Entry 7KS9 (electron microscopy, 4.75 A resolution (low resolution: residue-level contacts below are approximate; hydrogen-bond / salt-bridge calls are withheld)); this record covers chains H and B of the 5 polymer chains in the assembly.

Chain H:
Name: 910-30 Fab heavy chain
From: Homo sapiens
Notes: antibody fragment or engineered binder
Sequence (221 residues; row label = number of the first residue in the row; note: 2 numbers in that range are skipped by the numbering (no residue carries them; nothing is unmodelled there); a row labelled like 82A-82C holds insertion residues (82A, then the next letters in order)):
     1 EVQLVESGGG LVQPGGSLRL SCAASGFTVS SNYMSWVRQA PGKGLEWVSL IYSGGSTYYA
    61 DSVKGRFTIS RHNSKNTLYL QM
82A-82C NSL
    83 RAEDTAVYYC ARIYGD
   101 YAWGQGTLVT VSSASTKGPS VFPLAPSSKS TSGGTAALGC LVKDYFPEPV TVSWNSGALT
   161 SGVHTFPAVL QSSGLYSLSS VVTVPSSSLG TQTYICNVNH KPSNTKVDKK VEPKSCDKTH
Not modelled in the structure: 112-220
Disulfides: Cys-22/Cys-92

Chain B:
Name: Spike glycoprotein
From: Severe acute respiratory syndrome coronavirus 2
Reference sequence: P0DTC2 (SPIKE_SARS2); residues 1-1208 here = UniProt positions 1-1208
Sequence (1288 residues; row label = number of the first residue in the row):
     1 MFVFLVLLPL VSSQCVNLTT RTQLPPAYTN SFTRGVYYPD KVFRSSVLHS TQDLFLPFFS
    61 NVTWFHAIHV SGTNGTKRFD NPVLPFNDGV YFASTEKSNI IRGWIFGTTL DSKTQSLLIV
   121 NNATNVVIKV CEFQFCNDPF LGVYYHKNNK SWMESEFRVY SSANNCTFEY VSQPFLMDLE
   181 GKQGNFKNLR EFVFKNIDGY FKIYSKHTPI NLVRDLPQGF SALEPLVDLP IGINITRFQT
   241 LLALHRSYLT PGDSSSGWTA GAAAYYVGYL QPRTFLLKYN ENGTITDAVD CALDPLSETK
   301 CTLKSFTVEK GIYQTSNFRV QPTESIVRFP NITNLCPFGE VFNATRFASV YAWNRKRISN
   361 CVADYSVLYN SASFSTFKCY GVSPTKLNDL CFTNVYADSF VIRGDEVRQI APGQTGKIAD
   421 YNYKLPDDFT GCVIAWNSNN LDSKVGGNYN YLYRLFRKSN LKPFERDIST EIYQAGSTPC
   481 NGVEGFNCYF PLQSYGFQPT NGVGYQPYRV VVLSFELLHA PATVCGPKKS TNLVKNKCVN
   541 FNFNGLTGTG VLTESNKKFL PFQQFGRDIA DTTDAVRDPQ TLEILDITPC SFGGVSVITP
   601 GTNTSNQVAV LYQDVNCTEV PVAIHADQLT PTWRVYSTGS NVFQTRAGCL IGAEHVNNSY
   661 ECDIPIGAGI CASYQTQTNS PGSASSVASQ SIIAYTMSLG AENSVAYSNN SIAIPTNFTI
   721 SVTTEILPVS MTKTSVDCTM YICGDSTECS NLLLQYGSFC TQLNRALTGI AVEQDKNTQE
   781 VFAQVKQIYK TPPIKDFGGF NFSQILPDPS KPSKRSFIED LLFNKVTLAD AGFIKQYGDC
   841 LGDIAARDLI CAQKFNGLTV LPPLLTDEMI AQYTSALLAG TITSGWTFGA GAALQIPFAM
   901 QMAYRFNGIG VTQNVLYENQ KLIANQFNSA IGKIQDSLSS TASALGKLQD VVNQNAQALN
   961 TLVKQLSSNF GAISSVLNDI LSRLDPPEAE VQIDRLITGR LQSLQTYVTQ QLIRAAEIRA
  1021 SANLAATKMS ECVLGQSKRV DFCGKGYHLM SFPQSAPHGV VFLHVTYVPA QEKNFTTAPA
  1081 ICHDGKAHFP REGVFVSNGT HWFVTQRNFY EPQIITTDNT FVSGNCDVVI GIVNNTVYDP
  1141 LQPELDSFKE ELDKYFKNHT SPDVDLGDIS GINASVVNIQ KEIDRLNEVA KNLNESLIDL
  1201 QELGKYEQGS GYIPEAPRDG QAYVRKDGEW VLLSTFLGRS LEVLFQGPGH HHHHHHHSAW
  1261 SHPQFEKGGG SGGGGSGGSA WSHPQFEK
Not modelled in the structure: 1-26, 67-80, 141-163, 173-185, 197-199, 212-214, 243-262, 621-640, 677-688, 828-853, 1148-1288
Construct notes: engineered mutation Gly-682 (Arg in P0DTC2), Ser-683 (Arg in P0DTC2), Ser-685 (Arg in P0DTC2), Pro-986 (Lys in P0DTC2), Pro-987 (Val in P0DTC2); expression tag (1209-1288)
Disulfides: Cys-131/Cys-166, Cys-291/Cys-301, Cys-336/Cys-361, Cys-379/Cys-432, Cys-391/Cys-525, Cys-480/Cys-488, Cys-538/Cys-590, Cys-617/Cys-649, Cys-662/Cys-671, Cys-738/Cys-760, Cys-743/Cys-749, Cys-1032/Cys-1043, Cys-1082/Cys-1126
Glycans and other covalent adducts: N-acetylglucosamine (NAG) linked to Asn-61, Asn-122, Asn-165, Asn-234, Asn-282, Asn-331, Asn-343, Asn-603, Asn-616, Asn-657, Asn-709, Asn-717, Asn-801, Asn-1074, Asn-1098, Asn-1134
UniProt features mapped onto this chain:
  - region: Asn-280 to Cys-301 (Putative superantigen), Arg-403 to Asp-405 (Integrin-binding motif), Asn-448 to Phe-456 (Immunodominant HLA epitope recognized by the CD8+), Pro-681, Ala-684 (Putative superantigen), Ser-816 to Tyr-837 (Fusion peptide 1), Lys-835 to Phe-855 (Fusion peptide 2), Asp-1163 to Glu-1202 (Heptad repeat 2)
  - site: Arg-815, Ser-816 (Cleavage)
  - glycosylation: Asn-17 (N-linked (GlcNAc...) (complex) asparagine), Asn-61 (N-linked (GlcNAc...) (hybrid) asparagine), Asn-74 (N-linked (GlcNAc...) (complex) asparagine), Asn-122 (N-linked (GlcNAc...) (hybrid) asparagine), Asn-149 (N-linked (GlcNAc...) (complex) asparagine), Asn-165 (N-linked (GlcNAc...) (complex) asparagine), Asn-234 (N-linked (GlcNAc...) (high mannose) asparagine), Asn-282 (N-linked (GlcNAc...) (complex) asparagine), Thr-323 (O-linked (GalNAc) threonine), Ser-325 (O-linked (HexNAc...) serine), Asn-331 (N-linked (GlcNAc...) (complex) asparagine), Asn-343 (N-linked (GlcNAc...) (complex) asparagine), Asn-603 (N-linked (GlcNAc...) (hybrid) asparagine), Asn-616 (N-linked (GlcNAc...) (complex) asparagine), Asn-657 (N-linked (GlcNAc...) (complex) asparagine), Thr-676 (O-linked (GlcNAc...) threonine), Thr-678 (O-linked (GlcNAc...) threonine), Asn-709 (N-linked (GlcNAc...) (high mannose) asparagine), Asn-717 (N-linked (GlcNAc...) (hybrid) asparagine), Asn-801 (N-linked (GlcNAc...) (hybrid) asparagine) and 6 more in UniProt
  - natural variant: Leu-5 (L5F: In strain: Iota/B.1.526), Ser-13 (S13I: In strain: Epsilon/B.1.427/B.1.429), Leu-18 (L18F: In strain: Beta/B.1.351, Gamma/P.1 and 1 more), Thr-19 (T19I: In strain: Omicron/BQ.1.1, Omicron/XBB.1.5 and 1 more; T19R: In strain: Delta/B.1.617.2, Omicron/BA.2 and 4 more), Thr-20 (T20N: In strain: Gamma/P.1), Leu-24 to Ala-27 (sequence variant, change not given here; In strain: Omicron/BA.2, Omicron/BA.2.12.1 and 6 more), Pro-26 (P26S: In strain: Gamma/P.1), Gln-52 (Q52H: In strain: Omicron/EG.5.1), Ala-67 (A67V: In strain: Eta/B.1.525, Omicron/BA.1), His-69 to Val-70 (deletion: In strain: Alpha/B.1.1.7, Eta/B.1.525 and 5 more), Gly-75 (G75V: In strain: Lambda/C.37), Thr-76 (T76I: In strain: Lambda/C.37), 82 further natural variant entries in UniProt
  - mutagenesis: His-69 to Val-70 (Increased incorporation of cleaved spike into virions), Asn-121 (N121Q: Partial loss of biliverdin affinity), Arg-190 (R190K: Partial loss of biliverdin affinity), Asn-234 (N234Q: Increased resistance to neutralizing antibodies), Asn-331 (N331Q: Reduced viral infectivity), Asn-343 (N343Q: Reduced viral infectivity), Leu-452 (L452R: Increased resistance to neutralizing antibodies. Decreases HLA binding to NF9 epitope. Increased binding affinity to human ACE2), Tyr-453 (Y453F: Decreased HLA binding to NF9 epitope. Increased binding affinity to human ACE2), Ala-475 (A475V: Increased resistance to neutralizing antibodies), Val-483 (V483A: Increased resistance to neutralizing antibodies), Glu-484 (E484D: Increased replication in human TMEM106B overexpressing cells), Phe-490 (F490L: Increased resistance to neutralizing antibodies and human covalescent sera neutralization), 12 further mutagenesis entries in UniProt

Interface between chain H and chain B:
Contacting residue pairs (31):
  Val-2(H) with Phe-486(B)
  Gly-26(H) with Asn-487(B)
  Phe-27(H) with Asn-487(B)
  Thr-28(H) with Ala-475(B); Gly-476(B)
  Ser-31(H) with Lys-458(B); Tyr-473(B)
  Asn-32(H) with Ala-475(B); Tyr-489(B)
  Tyr-33(H) with Tyr-421(B); Leu-455(B); Phe-456(B)
  Tyr-52(H) with Gly-416(B); Lys-417(B); Asp-420(B); Tyr-421(B)
  Ser-53(H) with Tyr-421(B); Arg-457(B); Lys-458(B)
  Gly-54(H) with Tyr-421(B); Asn-460(B)
  Ser-56(H) with Asp-420(B)
  Tyr-58(H) with Thr-415(B); Gly-416(B)
  Arg-94(H) with Phe-486(B); Asn-487(B); Tyr-489(B)
  Tyr-96(H) with Phe-456(B); Gln-493(B)
  Gly-97(H) with Tyr-489(B)
  Asp-98(H) with Tyr-489(B)
Interface residues without a listed pair, chain B (19 interface residues in all): Gln-474, Ser-477
The authors on this interface:
  - specific contacts: Gly-26(H)/Asn-487(B) (backbone contact), Ser-31(H)/Tyr-473(B), Asn-32(H)/Ala-475(B) (hydrogen bond), Tyr-33(H)/Leu-455(B) (hydrogen bond), Ser-53(H)/Arg-457(B) (hydrogen bond), Ser-53(H)/Tyr-421(B) (hydrogen bond), Gly-54(H)/Tyr-421(B) (hydrogen bond), Ser-56(H)/Asp-420(B)
  - epitope / paratope residues, chain H: Gly-26(H), Ser-31(H), Asn-32(H), Tyr-33(H), Ser-53(H), Gly-54(H), Ser-56(H)
  - epitope / paratope residues, chain B: Thr-415(B), Gly-416(B), Lys-417(B), Asp-420(B), Tyr-421(B), Leu-455(B), Arg-457(B), Tyr-473(B), Ala-475(B), Asn-487(B)

Overview:
The interface between chain H and chain B involves 16 residues on one side and 19 on the other. The paper
describes a backbone contact between Gly-26(H) and Asn-487(B); contacts between Ser-31(H) and Tyr-473(B) and
Ser-56(H) and Asp-420(B); hydrogen bonds between Asn-32(H) and Ala-475(B), Tyr-33(H) and Leu-455(B) and
Ser-53(H) and Arg-457(B) among others. From the paper: epitope/paratope residues Gly-26(H), Ser-31(H) and
Thr-415(B) among others.
Here chain H is 910-30 Fab heavy chain (Homo sapiens) and chain B is Spike glycoprotein (Severe acute
respiratory syndrome coronavirus 2). Entry 7KS9 (Cryo-EM structure of prefusion SARS-CoV-2 spike glycoprotein
in complex with 910-30 Fab) was determined by electron microscopy.
